4QW5 - chains O and P of the 28 polymer chains in the assembly; structure by X-ray diffraction, 3.00 A resolution.

== Chain O ==
Protein: Proteasome subunit alpha type-2
Organism: Saccharomyces cerevisiae
Notes: EC 3.4.25.1; engineered mutation(s): M45A
Reference sequence: P23639 (PSA2_YEAST); residues 1-250 here = UniProt positions 1-250
Chain sequence (250 residues; row label = number of the first residue in the row):
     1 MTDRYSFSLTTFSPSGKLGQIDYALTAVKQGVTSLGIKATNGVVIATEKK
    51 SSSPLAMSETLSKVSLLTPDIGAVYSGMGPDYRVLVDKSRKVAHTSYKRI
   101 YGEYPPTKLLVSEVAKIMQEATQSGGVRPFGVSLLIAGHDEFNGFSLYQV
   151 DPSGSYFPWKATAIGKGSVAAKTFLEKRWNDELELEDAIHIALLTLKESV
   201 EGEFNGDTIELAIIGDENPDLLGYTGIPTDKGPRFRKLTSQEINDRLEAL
UniProt features mapped onto this chain:
  - cross-link: K108 (Glycyl lysine isopeptide (Lys-Gly) (interchain with G-Cter in ubiquitin))

== Chain P ==
Protein: Proteasome subunit alpha type-3
Organism: Saccharomyces cerevisiae
Notes: EC 3.4.25.1
Reference sequence: P23638 (PSA3_YEAST); residues 0-257 here correspond to UniProt positions 1-258 (UniProt number = residue number + 1)
Chain sequence (258 residues; each row starts with the number of its first residue; numbering starts at 0):
     0 MGSRRYDSRTTIFSPEGRLYQVEYALESISHAGTAIGIMASDGIVLAAER
    50 KVTSTLLEQDTSTEKLYKLNDKIAVAVAGLTADAEILINTARIHAQNYLK
   100 TYNEDIPVEILVRRLSDIKQGYTQHGGLRPFGVSFIYAGYDDRYGYQLYT
   150 SNPSGNYTGWKAISVGANTSAAQTLLQMDYKDDMKVDDAIELALKTLSKT
   200 TDSSALTYDRLEFATIRKGANDGEVYQKIFKPQEIKDILVKTGITKKDED
   250 EEADEDMK
Disordered / not traced: 0, 245-257
UniProt features mapped onto this chain:
  - cross-link (Glycyl lysine isopeptide (Lys-Gly)): K99 (interchain with G-Cter in ubiquitin), K198 (interchain with G-Cter in ubiquitin), K230 (interchain with G-Cter in ubiquitin)

== Interface between chain O and chain P ==
Residue-residue contacts (61; chain O residue first):
  R4(O) with S2(P), hydrogen bond (backbone-side chain)
  Y5(O) with S2(P); Y5(P)
  S6(O) with G125(P); L127(P)
  F7(O) with S2(P); Y5(P); D6(P); G126(P)
  S8(O) with G126(P), hydrogen bond (backbone-backbone); L127(P); R128(P), hydrogen bond (side chain-backbone)
  T10(O) with R128(P)
  T11(O) with S7(P); T9(P); Q20(P)
  F12(O) with Q20(P), hydrogen bond (backbone-side chain); Y23(P); A24(P), hydrophobic; R128(P); P129(P); G131(P)
  S13(O) with Y23(P)
  P14(O) with Y23(P), hydrophobic; E26(P)
  S15(O) with E26(P); H30(P)
  G16(O) with Y23(P); S27(P), hydrogen bond (backbone-side chain)
  K38(O) with E57(P), salt bridge
  S112(O) with E84(P)
  K116(O) with I85(P)
  Q119(O) with A81(P); D82(P), hydrogen bond; I85(P); R128(P)
  T122(O) with R128(P), hydrogen bond (backbone-side chain)
  Q123(O) with Y121(P); L127(P); R128(P), hydrogen bond (side chain-backbone); F130(P)
  G125(O) with L127(P)
  S153(O) with A81(P)
  G154(O) with A81(P)
  S155(O) with A81(P)
  Y156(O) with E84(P), hydrogen bond
  F157(O) with L56(P), hydrophobic
  P158(O) with L56(P); E57(P), hydrogen bond (backbone-backbone); T60(P); S61(P)
  W159(O) with S53(P); L55(P); L56(P)
  K160(O) with T54(P); L55(P), hydrogen bond (backbone-backbone); L56(P); E57(P)
  A161(O) with L55(P)
  L175(O) with L55(P), hydrophobic
  E176(O) with T54(P)
Interface residues without a listed pair, chain O (34 interface residues in all): L18, S124, Y148, W179
Interface residues without a listed pair, chain P (32 interface residues in all): L79, T80

== Overview ==
The interface between chain O and chain P involves 34 residues on one side and 32 on the other; the contacts
include 11 hydrogen bonds and 1 salt bridge. Among the polar pairs are K38(O)-E57(P), R4(O)-S2(P) and
S8(O)-R128(P).
Chain O is Proteasome subunit alpha type-2 and chain P is Proteasome subunit alpha type-3, both from
Saccharomyces cerevisiae; the structure, yCP beta5-M45A mutant in complex with carfilzomib, was determined by
X-ray diffraction, deposited together with 4QUX, 4QUY, 4QV0, 4QV1, 4QV3, 4QV4 and 42 further entries.
